PDB entry 3APM | X-ray diffraction, 2.50 A resolution | chain A

Chain A:
Protein: Protein-arginine deiminase type-4
Source organism: Homo sapiens
Notes: EC 3.5.3.15
Reference sequence: Q9UM07 (PADI4_HUMAN); residue numbers follow UniProt; this construct covers 1-663
Sequence (666 residues; row label = number of the first residue in the row; numbers below 1 keep their minus sign (Gly-2 is residue -2)):
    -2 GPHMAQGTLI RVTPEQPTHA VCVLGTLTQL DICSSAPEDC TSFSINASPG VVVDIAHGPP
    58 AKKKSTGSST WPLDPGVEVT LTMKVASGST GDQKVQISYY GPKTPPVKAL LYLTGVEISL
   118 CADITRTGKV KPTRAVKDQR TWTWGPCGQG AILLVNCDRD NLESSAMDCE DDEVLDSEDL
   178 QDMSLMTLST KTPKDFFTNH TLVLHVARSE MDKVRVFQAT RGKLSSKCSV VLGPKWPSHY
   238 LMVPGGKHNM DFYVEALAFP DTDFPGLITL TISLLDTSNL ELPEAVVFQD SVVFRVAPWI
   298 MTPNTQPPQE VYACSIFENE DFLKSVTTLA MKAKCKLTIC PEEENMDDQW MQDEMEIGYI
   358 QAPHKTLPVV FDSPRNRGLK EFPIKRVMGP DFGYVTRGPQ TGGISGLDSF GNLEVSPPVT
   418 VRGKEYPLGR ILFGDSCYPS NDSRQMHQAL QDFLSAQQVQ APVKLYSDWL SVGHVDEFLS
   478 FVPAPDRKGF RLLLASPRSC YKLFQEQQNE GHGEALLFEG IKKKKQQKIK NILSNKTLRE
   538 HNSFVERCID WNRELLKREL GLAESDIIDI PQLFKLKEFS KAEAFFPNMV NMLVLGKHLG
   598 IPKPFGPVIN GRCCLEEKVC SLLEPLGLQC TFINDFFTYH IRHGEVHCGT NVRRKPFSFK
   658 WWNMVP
Not modelled in the structure: -2 to 1, 33-38, 55-65, 129-135, 158-171, 219-223, 313-319, 338-348, 371-387, 396-402, 516-521, 633-644
Sequence notes: expression tag (-2 to 0)
UniProt features mapped onto this chain:
  - active site: Asp350, His471, Asp473, Cys645
  - binding site (Ca(2+)): Asn153, Asp155, Asp157, Asp165, Asp168, Glu170, Asp176, Asp179, Gln349, Glu351, Glu353, Asp369, Ser370, Asn373, Asp388, Phe407, Leu410, Glu411
  - binding site (substrate): Arg374, Arg639
  - modified residue (Citrulline): Arg205, Arg212, Arg218, Arg372, Arg374, Arg383
  - natural variant: Gly55 (G55S: Does not affect catalytic activity), Val82 (V82A: Does not affect catalytic activity), Gly112 (G112A: Does not affect catalytic activity)
  - mutagenesis: Gln346 (Q346A: Impaired binding of TDFA Inhibitor), Arg374 (R374A: Strongly reduces enzymatic activity; R374Q: Impaired binding of TDFA Inhibitor), Arg639 (R639Q: Impaired binding of TDFA Inhibitor), Cys645 (C645A: Abolishes enzymatic activity)

In short:
UniProt lists 4 active-site residues, 18 Ca2+-binding residues, substrate-binding residues Arg374 and Arg639
and 4 mutagenesis sites.
Chain A is Protein-arginine deiminase type-4 (Homo sapiens); the structure, Crystal structure of the human SNP
PAD4 protein, was determined by X-ray diffraction, deposited together with 3APN.
